PDB entry 1HET | X-ray diffraction, 1.15 A resolution | chains A and B

[Chain A (and B)]
Protein: Alcohol dehydrogenase E chain
Source organism: Equus caballus
Notes: EC 1.1.1.1; chain B of this document is another copy of the same molecule, construct and numbering; everything in this record applies to it too
UniProtKB: P00327 (ADHE_HORSE); numbering as in UniProt (aligned over 1-374)
Amino-acid sequence (374 residues; numbered 1 to 374; the number before each row is that of its first residue):
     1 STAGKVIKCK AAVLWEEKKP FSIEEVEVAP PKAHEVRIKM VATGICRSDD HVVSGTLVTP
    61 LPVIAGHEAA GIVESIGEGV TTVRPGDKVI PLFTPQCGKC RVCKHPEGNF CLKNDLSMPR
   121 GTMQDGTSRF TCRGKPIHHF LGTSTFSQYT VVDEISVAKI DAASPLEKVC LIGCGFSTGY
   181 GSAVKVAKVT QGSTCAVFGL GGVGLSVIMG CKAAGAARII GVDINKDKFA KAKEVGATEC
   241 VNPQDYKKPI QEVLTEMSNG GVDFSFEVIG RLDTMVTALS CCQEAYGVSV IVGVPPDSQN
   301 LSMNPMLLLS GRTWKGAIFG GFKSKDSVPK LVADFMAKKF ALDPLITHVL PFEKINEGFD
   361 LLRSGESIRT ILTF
Ion coordination: Zn2+ site 1: Cys46, His67, Cys174; Zn2+ site 2: Cys97, Cys100, Cys103, Cys111
Ligand contacts: NAD (nicotinamide-adenine-dinucleotide): Cys46, Arg47, Ser48, His51, Phe93, Cys174, Thr178, Gly199, Leu200, Gly201, Gly202, Val203, Gly204, Val222, Asp223, Ile224, Asn225, Lys228, Val268, Ile269, Gly270, Arg271, Thr274, Val292, Gly293, Val294, Ala317, Ile318, Phe319, Leu362, Arg369

[How chain A and chain B interact]
Residue-residue contacts (83):
  Arg101(A) - Ser258(B)  hydrogen bond (side chain-backbone)
  Arg101(A) - Asn259(B)  hydrogen bond (side chain-backbone)
  Arg101(A) - Gly260(B)
  Arg101(A) - Gly261(B)  hydrogen bond (side chain-backbone)
  Arg101(A) - Gln283(B)
  Arg101(A) - Tyr286(B)  hydrogen bond
  Val102(A) - Gln283(B)
  Val102(A) - Ala285(B)  hydrophobic
  His105(A) - Tyr286(B)
  Phe110(A) - Glu284(B)
  Phe110(A) - Ala285(B)  hydrophobic
  Phe110(A) - Ser310(B)
  Leu112(A) - Glu284(B)
  Ser117(A) - Glu284(B)
  Ser258(A) - Arg101(B)  hydrogen bond (backbone-side chain)
  Asn259(A) - Arg101(B)  hydrogen bond (backbone-side chain)
  Gly260(A) - Arg101(B)
  Gly261(A) - Arg101(B)  hydrogen bond (backbone-side chain)
  Leu272(A) - Pro305(B)  hydrophobic
  Met275(A) - Pro305(B)  hydrophobic
  Gln283(A) - Arg101(B)
  Gln283(A) - Val102(B)
  Glu284(A) - Phe110(B)
  Glu284(A) - Leu112(B)
  Ala285(A) - Val102(B)  hydrophobic
  Ala285(A) - Phe110(B)  hydrophobic
  Tyr286(A) - Arg101(B)  hydrogen bond
  Tyr286(A) - His105(B)
  Tyr286(A) - Glu107(B)
  Ile291(A) - Leu308(B)  hydrophobic
  Ile291(A) - Leu309(B)
  Val292(A) - Leu309(B)
  Gly293(A) - Leu309(B)
  Pro295(A) - Pro305(B)  hydrophobic
  Pro295(A) - Leu309(B)
  Gln299(A) - Pro305(B)
  Asn300(A) - Ser302(B)  hydrogen bond
  Asn300(A) - Met303(B)
  Asn300(A) - Asn304(B)  hydrogen bond (side chain-backbone)
  Leu301(A) - Leu301(B)
  Leu301(A) - Ser302(B)
  Leu301(A) - Met303(B)  hydrogen bond (backbone-backbone)
  Leu301(A) - Pro305(B)  hydrophobic
  Ser302(A) - Asn300(B)  hydrogen bond
  Ser302(A) - Leu301(B)
  Met303(A) - Asn300(B)
  Met303(A) - Leu301(B)  hydrogen bond (backbone-backbone)
  Asn304(A) - Asn300(B)
  Pro305(A) - Leu272(B)  hydrophobic
  Pro305(A) - Met275(B)  hydrophobic
  Pro305(A) - Pro295(B)  hydrophobic
  Pro305(A) - Gln299(B)
  Met306(A) - Pro295(B)
  Leu308(A) - Ile291(B)  hydrophobic
  Leu308(A) - Trp314(B)  hydrophobic
  Leu308(A) - Gly316(B)  hydrogen bond (backbone-backbone)
  Leu308(A) - Ala317(B)
  Leu309(A) - Ile291(B)
  Leu309(A) - Val292(B)
  Leu309(A) - Gly293(B)
  Leu309(A) - Pro295(B)
  Leu309(A) - Gly316(B)
  Leu309(A) - Ala317(B)  hydrogen bond (backbone-backbone)
  Leu309(A) - Ile318(B)  hydrogen bond (backbone-backbone)
  Ser310(A) - Phe110(B)
  Gly311(A) - Gly316(B)
  Arg312(A) - Lys315(B)
  Arg312(A) - Gly316(B)
  Thr313(A) - Thr313(B)
  Thr313(A) - Trp314(B)
  Thr313(A) - Lys315(B)
  Trp314(A) - Leu308(B)  hydrophobic
  Trp314(A) - Thr313(B)
  Trp314(A) - Trp314(B)  hydrogen bond (backbone-backbone)
  Lys315(A) - Arg312(B)
  Lys315(A) - Thr313(B)
  Gly316(A) - Leu308(B)  hydrogen bond (backbone-backbone)
  Gly316(A) - Leu309(B)
  Gly316(A) - Gly311(B)
  Gly316(A) - Arg312(B)
  Ala317(A) - Leu308(B)
  Ala317(A) - Leu309(B)  hydrogen bond (backbone-backbone)
  Ile318(A) - Leu309(B)  hydrogen bond (backbone-backbone)
Interface residues without a listed pair, chain A (42 interface residues in all): Gly108, Val294, Ser298
Interface residues without a listed pair, chain B (45 interface residues in all): Gly108, Ser117, Val294, Pro296, Asp297, Ser298, Met306

[In short]
42 residues of chain A face 45 of chain B across their interface, with 20 hydrogen bonds. Polar pairs include
Arg101(A)-Ser258(B), Arg101(A)-Asn259(B) and Arg101(A)-Gly261(B). Ligands of chain A: NAD. Cys46(A), His67(A)
and Cys174(A) coordinate Zn2+ site 1.
Both chains are Alcohol dehydrogenase E chain (Equus caballus). Entry 1HET (atomic X-ray structure of liver
alcohol dehydrogenase containing a hydroxide adduct to NADH) was determined by X-ray diffraction (same
publication as 1HEU and 1HF3).
